Entry 7UQK (electron microscopy, 3.10 A resolution); this record covers chains A and F of the 7 polymer chains in the assembly.

[Chain A]
Name: ATPase histone chaperone YTA7
Organism: Saccharomyces cerevisiae
Notes: EC 3.6.1.-
UniProt: P40340 (ATAD2_YEAST); residues 2-1380 here correspond to UniProt positions 1-1379 (UniProt number = residue number - 1)
Sequence (1416 residues; row label = number of the first residue in the row; numbers below 1 keep their minus sign (His-35 is residue -35)):
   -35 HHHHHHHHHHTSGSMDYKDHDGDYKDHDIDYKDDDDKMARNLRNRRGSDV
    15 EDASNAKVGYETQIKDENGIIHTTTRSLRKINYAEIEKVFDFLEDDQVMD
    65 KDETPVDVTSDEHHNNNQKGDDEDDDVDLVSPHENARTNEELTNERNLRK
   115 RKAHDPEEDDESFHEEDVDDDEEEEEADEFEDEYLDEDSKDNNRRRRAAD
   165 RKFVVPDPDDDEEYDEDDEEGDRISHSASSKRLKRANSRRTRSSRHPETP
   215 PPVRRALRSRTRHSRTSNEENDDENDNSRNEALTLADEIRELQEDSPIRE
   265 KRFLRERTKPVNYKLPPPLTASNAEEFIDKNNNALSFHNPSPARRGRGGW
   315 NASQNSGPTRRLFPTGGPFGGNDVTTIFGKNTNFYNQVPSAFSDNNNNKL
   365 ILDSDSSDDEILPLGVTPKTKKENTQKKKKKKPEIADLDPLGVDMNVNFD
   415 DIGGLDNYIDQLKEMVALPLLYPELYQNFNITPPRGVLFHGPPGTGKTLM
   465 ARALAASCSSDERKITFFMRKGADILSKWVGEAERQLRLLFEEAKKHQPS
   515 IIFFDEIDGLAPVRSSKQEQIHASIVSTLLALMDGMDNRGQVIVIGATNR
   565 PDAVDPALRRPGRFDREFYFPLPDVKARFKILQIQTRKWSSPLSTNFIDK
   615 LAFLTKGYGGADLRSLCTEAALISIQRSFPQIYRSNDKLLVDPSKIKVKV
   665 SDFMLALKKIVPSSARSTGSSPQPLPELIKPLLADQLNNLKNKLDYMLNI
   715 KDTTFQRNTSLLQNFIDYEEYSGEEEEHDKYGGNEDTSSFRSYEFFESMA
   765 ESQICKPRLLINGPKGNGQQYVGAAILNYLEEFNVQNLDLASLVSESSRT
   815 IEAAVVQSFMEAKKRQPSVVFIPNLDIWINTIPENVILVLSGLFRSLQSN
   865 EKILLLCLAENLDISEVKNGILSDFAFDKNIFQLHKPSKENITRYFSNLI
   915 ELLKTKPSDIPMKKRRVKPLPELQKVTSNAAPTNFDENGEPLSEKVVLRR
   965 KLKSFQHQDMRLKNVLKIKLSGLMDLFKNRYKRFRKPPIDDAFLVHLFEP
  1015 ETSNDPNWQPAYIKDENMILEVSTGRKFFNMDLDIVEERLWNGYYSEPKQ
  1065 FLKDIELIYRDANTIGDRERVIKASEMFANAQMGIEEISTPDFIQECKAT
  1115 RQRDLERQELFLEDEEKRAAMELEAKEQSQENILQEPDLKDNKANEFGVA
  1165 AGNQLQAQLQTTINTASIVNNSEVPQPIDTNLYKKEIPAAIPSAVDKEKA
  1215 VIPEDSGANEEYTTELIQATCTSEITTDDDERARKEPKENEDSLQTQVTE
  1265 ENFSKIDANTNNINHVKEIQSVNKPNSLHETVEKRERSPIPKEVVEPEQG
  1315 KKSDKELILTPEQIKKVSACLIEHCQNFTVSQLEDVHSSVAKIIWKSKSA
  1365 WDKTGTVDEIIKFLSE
Disordered / not traced: -35 to 409, 736-751, 941-1318, 1380
Sequence notes: expression tag (-35 to 1)
Ligand contacts: ADP (adenosine-5'-diphosphate): Asp415, Ile416, Gly417, Leu419, Pro456, Pro457, Gly458, Thr459, Gly460, Lys461, Thr462, Leu463, Ile595, Gln599, Gly624, Ala625, Arg628
UniProt features mapped onto this chain:
  - binding site (ATP): Gly455 to Thr462
  - modified residue: Ala3 (N-acetylalanine), Ser12 (Phosphoserine), Ser18 (Phosphoserine), Ser95 (Phosphoserine), Thr213 (Phosphothreonine), Thr230 (Phosphothreonine), Ser242 (Phosphoserine), Ser260 (Phosphoserine), Ser286 (Phosphoserine), Ser368 (Phosphoserine), Ser370 (Phosphoserine), Ser371 (Phosphoserine), Ser736 (Phosphoserine), Ser1143 (Phosphoserine), Ser1257 (Phosphoserine)

[Chain F]
Name: ATPase histone chaperone YTA7
Organism: Saccharomyces cerevisiae
Notes: EC 3.6.1.-
UniProt: P40340 (ATAD2_YEAST); residues 1-1379 here = UniProt positions 1-1379
Sequence (1416 residues; row label = number of the first residue in the row; numbers below 1 keep their minus sign (His-36 is residue -36)):
   -36 HHHHHHHHHHTSGSMDYKDHDGDYKDHDIDYKDDDDKMARNLRNRRGSDV
    14 EDASNAKVGYETQIKDENGIIHTTTRSLRKINYAEIEKVFDFLEDDQVMD
    64 KDETPVDVTSDEHHNNNQKGDDEDDDVDLVSPHENARTNEELTNERNLRK
   114 RKAHDPEEDDESFHEEDVDDDEEEEEADEFEDEYLDEDSKDNNRRRRAAD
   164 RKFVVPDPDDDEEYDEDDEEGDRISHSASSKRLKRANSRRTRSSRHPETP
   214 PPVRRALRSRTRHSRTSNEENDDENDNSRNEALTLADEIRELQEDSPIRE
   264 KRFLRERTKPVNYKLPPPLTASNAEEFIDKNNNALSFHNPSPARRGRGGW
   314 NASQNSGPTRRLFPTGGPFGGNDVTTIFGKNTNFYNQVPSAFSDNNNNKL
   364 ILDSDSSDDEILPLGVTPKTKKENTQKKKKKKPEIADLDPLGVDMNVNFD
   414 DIGGLDNYIDQLKEMVALPLLYPELYQNFNITPPRGVLFHGPPGTGKTLM
   464 ARALAASCSSDERKITFFMRKGADILSKWVGEAERQLRLLFEEAKKHQPS
   514 IIFFDEIDGLAPVRSSKQEQIHASIVSTLLALMDGMDNRGQVIVIGATNR
   564 PDAVDPALRRPGRFDREFYFPLPDVKARFKILQIQTRKWSSPLSTNFIDK
   614 LAFLTKGYGGADLRSLCTEAALISIQRSFPQIYRSNDKLLVDPSKIKVKV
   664 SDFMLALKKIVPSSARSTGSSPQPLPELIKPLLADQLNNLKNKLDYMLNI
   714 KDTTFQRNTSLLQNFIDYEEYSGEEEEHDKYGGNEDTSSFRSYEFFESMA
   764 ESQICKPRLLINGPKGNGQQYVGAAILNYLEEFNVQNLDLASLVSESSRT
   814 IEAAVVQSFMEAKKRQPSVVFIPNLDIWINTIPENVILVLSGLFRSLQSN
   864 EKILLLCLAENLDISEVKNGILSDFAFDKNIFQLHKPSKENITRYFSNLI
   914 ELLKTKPSDIPMKKRRVKPLPELQKVTSNAAPTNFDENGEPLSEKVVLRR
   964 KLKSFQHQDMRLKNVLKIKLSGLMDLFKNRYKRFRKPPIDDAFLVHLFEP
  1014 ETSNDPNWQPAYIKDENMILEVSTGRKFFNMDLDIVEERLWNGYYSEPKQ
  1064 FLKDIELIYRDANTIGDRERVIKASEMFANAQMGIEEISTPDFIQECKAT
  1114 RQRDLERQELFLEDEEKRAAMELEAKEQSQENILQEPDLKDNKANEFGVA
  1164 AGNQLQAQLQTTINTASIVNNSEVPQPIDTNLYKKEIPAAIPSAVDKEKA
  1214 VIPEDSGANEEYTTELIQATCTSEITTDDDERARKEPKENEDSLQTQVTE
  1264 ENFSKIDANTNNINHVKEIQSVNKPNSLHETVEKRERSPIPKEVVEPEQG
  1314 KKSDKELILTPEQIKKVSACLIEHCQNFTVSQLEDVHSSVAKIIWKSKSA
  1364 WDKTGTVDEIIKFLSE
Disordered / not traced: -36 to 406, 527-537, 735-750, 940-1317, 1379
Sequence notes: expression tag (-36 to 0)
UniProt features mapped onto this chain:
  - binding site (ATP): Gly454 to Thr461
  - modified residue: Ala2 (N-acetylalanine), Ser11 (Phosphoserine), Ser17 (Phosphoserine), Ser94 (Phosphoserine), Thr212 (Phosphothreonine), Thr229 (Phosphothreonine), Ser241 (Phosphoserine), Ser259 (Phosphoserine), Ser285 (Phosphoserine), Ser367 (Phosphoserine), Ser369 (Phosphoserine), Ser370 (Phosphoserine), Ser735 (Phosphoserine), Ser1142 (Phosphoserine), Ser1256 (Phosphoserine)

[How chain A and chain F interact]
Residue-residue contacts - 124 pairs, chain A then chain F:
  Lys485(A) - Arg573(F)
  Lys485(A) - Pro574(F)
  Asp488(A) - Arg573(F)
  Lys492(A) - Val526(F)
  Lys602(A) - Asn441(F)
  Lys602(A) - Asn443(F)
  Trp603(A) - Asn441(F)
  Trp603(A) - Phe442(F)  hydrophobic
  Ser604(A) - Asn441(F)  hydrogen bond
  Lys614(A) - Phe753(F)
  Leu618(A) - Glu757(F)
  Thr632(A) - Ile444(F)
  Ala635(A) - Phe442(F)  hydrophobic
  Leu636(A) - Glu427(F)
  Leu636(A) - Tyr439(F)  hydrophobic
  Ile639(A) - Leu438(F)
  Gln640(A) - Leu725(F)
  Gln640(A) - Phe728(F)
  Arg641(A) - Phe728(F)
  Phe643(A) - Leu438(F)  hydrophobic
  Ile646(A) - Leu431(F)  hydrophobic
  Ile646(A) - Tyr435(F)  hydrophobic
  Tyr647(A) - Lys426(F)  hydrogen bond (backbone-side chain)
  Tyr647(A) - Glu427(F)
  Tyr647(A) - Leu431(F)  hydrophobic
  Tyr647(A) - Tyr439(F)
  Tyr647(A) - Leu725(F)  hydrophobic
  Arg648(A) - Ile422(F)
  Arg648(A) - Leu725(F)
  Arg648(A) - Ile729(F)
  Asn650(A) - Asn411(F)
  Asn650(A) - Ser470(F)
  Asn650(A) - Cys471(F)  hydrogen bond (side chain-backbone)
  Asp651(A) - Cys471(F)
  Lys652(A) - Asp474(F)
  Lys652(A) - Glu475(F)
  Leu653(A) - Leu434(F)
  Leu653(A) - Tyr435(F)
  Leu654(A) - Tyr435(F)  hydrogen bond (backbone-side chain)
  Asp656(A) - Glu437(F)
  Asp656(A) - Leu438(F)
  Ile660(A) - Asn441(F)
  Ile660(A) - Phe442(F)  hydrophobic
  Val662(A) - Phe442(F)  hydrophobic
  Val664(A) - Ser752(F)
  Val664(A) - Phe753(F)  hydrophobic
  Met668(A) - Tyr756(F)
  Leu669(A) - Tyr756(F)
  Lys672(A) - Gln719(F)
  Lys672(A) - Tyr756(F)  hydrogen bond
  Lys672(A) - Glu760(F)
  Lys673(A) - Asn721(F)
  Lys673(A) - Leu724(F)
  Val675(A) - Lys827(F)
  Arg680(A) - Gln820(F)  hydrogen bond
  Arg680(A) - Met823(F)
  Arg680(A) - Glu824(F)  salt bridge
  Arg680(A) - Lys827(F)
  Thr682(A) - Met823(F)
  Thr682(A) - Leu856(F)
  Gly683(A) - Lys826(F)
  Gln687(A) - Gln861(F)
  Leu692(A) - Ser761(F)
  Leu692(A) - Ser765(F)
  Gln784(A) - Arg858(F)
  Gln784(A) - Ser859(F)
  Gln784(A) - Leu860(F)  hydrogen bond (side chain-backbone)
  Tyr785(A) - Gln861(F)
  Tyr785(A) - Ser862(F)  hydrogen bond (side chain-backbone)
  Leu804(A) - Val852(F)  hydrophobic
  Ala805(A) - Val819(F)  hydrophobic
  Ala805(A) - Leu856(F)  hydrophobic
  Val808(A) - Glu815(F)
  Val808(A) - Ala816(F)
  Val808(A) - Val819(F)  hydrophobic
  Ser809(A) - Ala816(F)
  Asn838(A) - Gly855(F)  hydrogen bond (side chain-backbone)
  Asn838(A) - Arg858(F)
  Asn838(A) - Ser859(F)  hydrogen bond
  Asp840(A) - Arg858(F)  salt bridge
  Ile841(A) - Leu851(F)
  Ile841(A) - Gly855(F)
  Ile841(A) - Arg858(F)
  Asn844(A) - Leu851(F)
  Thr845(A) - Asn848(F)  hydrogen bond
  Glu874(A) - Arg858(F)  salt bridge
  Asn912(A) - Phe758(F)
  Asn912(A) - Met762(F)
  Leu913(A) - Met762(F)  hydrophobic
  Glu915(A) - Phe758(F)
  Leu916(A) - Phe758(F)  hydrophobic
  Leu916(A) - Phe759(F)  hydrophobic
  Leu916(A) - Met762(F)  hydrophobic
  Ser922(A) - Tyr734(F)  hydrogen bond (backbone-side chain)
  Asp923(A) - Phe759(F)
  Ile924(A) - Phe759(F)  hydrophobic
  Pro925(A) - Tyr734(F)  hydrophobic
  Pro925(A) - Phe759(F)
  Met926(A) - Glu733(F)
  Lys927(A) - Tyr731(F)
  Lys927(A) - Glu733(F)
  Lys928(A) - Tyr731(F)
  Lys928(A) - Glu733(F)  hydrogen bond (backbone-side chain)
  Arg929(A) - Asp730(F)  hydrogen bond (side chain-backbone)
  Arg930(A) - Phe728(F)
  Arg930(A) - Ile729(F)  hydrogen bond (side chain-backbone)
  Arg930(A) - Asp730(F)  hydrogen bond (backbone-backbone)
  Arg930(A) - Glu732(F)  salt bridge
  Ser1345(A) - Lys769(F)
  Glu1348(A) - Cys768(F)
  Glu1348(A) - Ser862(F)  hydrogen bond
  Asp1349(A) - Cys768(F)
  His1351(A) - Met762(F)
  His1351(A) - Ser765(F)
  Ser1352(A) - Ser765(F)  hydrogen bond (side chain-backbone)
  Ser1352(A) - Gln766(F)  hydrogen bond (side chain-backbone)
  Ser1352(A) - Ile767(F)
  Ser1352(A) - Cys768(F)
  Ala1355(A) - Gln766(F)
  Lys1356(A) - Tyr709(F)  hydrogen bond (side chain-backbone)
  Lys1356(A) - Met710(F)
  Lys1356(A) - Gln766(F)
  Trp1359(A) - Phe759(F)  hydrophobic
  Trp1359(A) - Gln766(F)
Interface residues without a listed pair, chain A (83 interface residues in all): Gln599, Ile637, Pro644, Ser649, Val655, Ser658, Ala679, Ser681, Pro690, Ser811, Thr919, Ser1353, Ile1357
Interface residues without a listed pair, chain F (72 interface residues in all): Asp423, Met428, Arg476, Asn712, Phe718, Ser854

[Overview]
83 residues of chain A face 72 of chain F across their interface; the contacts include 20 hydrogen bonds and 4
salt bridges. Polar contacts include Arg680(A)-Glu824(F), Asp840(A)-Arg858(F) and Glu874(A)-Arg858(F). Chain A
binds ADP.
Chain A and chain F are both ATPase histone chaperone YTA7 (Saccharomyces cerevisiae); the structure, Cryo-EM
structure of the S. cerevisiae chromatin remodeler Yta7 hexamer bound to ADP, was determined by electron
microscopy together with 7UQI and 7UQJ from the same study.
